9QBJ - chains E and I of the 8 polymer chains in the assembly; structure by electron microscopy, 3.20 A resolution.

# Chain E
Name: Fab antibody 8D3_2_H-H6
Organism: Mus musculus
Notes: antibody fragment or engineered binder
Chain sequence (237 residues; each row starts with the number of its first residue):
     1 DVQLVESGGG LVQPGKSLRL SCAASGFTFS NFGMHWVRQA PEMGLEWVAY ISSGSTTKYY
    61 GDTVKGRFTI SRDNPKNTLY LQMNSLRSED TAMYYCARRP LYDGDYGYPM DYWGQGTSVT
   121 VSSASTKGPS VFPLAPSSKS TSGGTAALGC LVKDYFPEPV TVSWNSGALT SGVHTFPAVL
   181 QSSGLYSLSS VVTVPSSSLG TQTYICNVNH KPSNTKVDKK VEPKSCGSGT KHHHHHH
Disordered / not traced: 137-145, 196-202, 224-237
Disulfides: C22-C96, C150-C206

# Chain I
Name: Maltose/maltodextrin-binding periplasmic protein, Immunoglobulin G-binding protein A, Immunoglobulin G-binding protein G
Organism: Escherichia coli
UniProt: chimeric construct of P0AEY0, P02976, P99134, P19909: residues 10-367 from P0AEY0 (MALE_ECO57) positions 27-384 (UniProt number = residue number + 17); residues 385-411 from P02976 positions 295-321 (UniProt number = residue number - 90); residues 427-475 from P99134 positions 103-151 (UniProt number = residue number - 324); residues 487-543 from P19909 positions 440-496 (UniProt number = residue number - 47)
Chain sequence (543 residues; each row starts with the number of its first residue):
     1 MHHHHHHGSK IEEGKLVIWI NGDKGYNGLA EVGKKFEKDT GIKVTVEHPD KLEEKFPQVA
    61 ATGDGPDIIF WAHDRFGGYA QSGLLAEITP DKAFQDKLYP FTWDAVRYNG KLIAYPIAVE
   121 ALSLIYNKDL LPNPPKTWEE IPALDKELKA KGKSALMFNL QEPYFTWPLI AADGGYAFKY
   181 ENGKYDIKDV GVDNAGAKAG LTFLVDLIKN KHMNADTDYS IAEAAFNKGE TAMTINGPWA
   241 WSNIDTSKVN YGVTVLPTFK GQPSKPFVGV LSAGINAASP NKELAKEFLE NYLLTDEGLE
   301 AVNKDKPLGA VALKSYEEEL AKDPRIAATM ENAQKGEIMP NIPQMSAFWY AVRTAVINAA
   361 SGRQTVDQAL AFAQILIMPN LTEEQRNGFI QSLKDDPSVS KEILAEAKKL NEHQAPKGGS
   421 GGAGSGDQQS AFYEILNMPN LNEAQRNGFI QSLKDDPSQS TNVLGEAKKL NESQAGGGSG
   481 GGSGGSAVTT YKLVINGKTL KGETTTKAVD AETAEKAFKQ YANDNGVDGV WTYDDATKTF
   541 TVT
Disordered / not traced: 1-15, 37-42, 61-65, 150-155, 417-423, 476-487, 495-499, 528-530
Construct notes: initiating methionine (1); expression tag (2-9); linker (368-384, 412-426, 476-486)

# Chain E / chain I interface
Residue-residue contacts (40):
  G15(E) - Q445(I)  hydrogen bond (backbone-side chain)
  K16(E) - Q445(I)
  R19(E) - Q451(I)  hydrogen bond
  R19(E) - D455(I)  salt bridge
  T56(E) - H413(I)
  T57(E) - H413(I)
  K58(E) - D455(I)
  K58(E) - D456(I)  salt bridge
  Y60(E) - D456(I)  hydrogen bond
  Y60(E) - Q459(I)
  K65(E) - N462(I)
  G66(E) - V463(I)
  G66(E) - E466(I)
  R67(E) - E466(I)
  T69(E) - S452(I)  hydrogen bond
  T69(E) - D455(I)
  T69(E) - D456(I)
  S71(E) - D455(I)  hydrogen bond
  Q82(E) - G448(I)
  Q82(E) - Q451(I)
  N84(E) - G448(I)
  N84(E) - F449(I)
  N84(E) - S452(I)
  G128(E) - Y521(I)
  P129(E) - Y521(I)  hydrogen bond (backbone-side chain)
  S130(E) - D524(I)
  S130(E) - N525(I)  hydrogen bond
  V131(E) - L500(I)  hydrophobic
  F132(E) - D524(I)
  S213(E) - T505(I)
  N214(E) - T505(I)  hydrogen bond
  T215(E) - E503(I)
  T215(E) - T504(I)
  T215(E) - Y521(I)
  K216(E) - G502(I)
  K216(E) - E503(I)  hydrogen bond (backbone-backbone)
  V217(E) - L500(I)  hydrophobic
  V217(E) - K501(I)
  D218(E) - K501(I)  hydrogen bond (backbone-backbone)
  K219(E) - L500(I)
Also at the interface, not in a pair above, chain E (28 interface residues in all): S17, S85
Also at the interface, not in a pair above, chain I (23 interface residues in all): N442, L470

# Overview
28 residues of chain E and 23 residues of chain I are in contact; the contacts include 10 hydrogen bonds and 2
salt bridges. Polar contacts include R19(E)-D455(I), K58(E)-D456(I) and G15(E)-Q445(I).
Here chain E is Fab antibody 8D3_2_H-H6 (Mus musculus) and chain I is Maltose/maltodextrin-binding periplasmic
protein, Immunoglobulin G-binding protein A, Immunoglobulin G-binding protein G (Escherichia coli). Entry 9QBJ
(Legobody dimer) was determined by electron microscopy.
